PDB entry 3RK2 | X-ray diffraction, 2.20 A resolution | chains B and C of the 4 polymer chains in the assembly

== Chain B ==
Protein: Syntaxin-1A
From: Rattus norvegicus
UniProtKB: P32851 (STX1A_RAT); numbering as in UniProt (aligned over 191-253)
Amino-acid sequence (65 residues; row label = number of the first residue in the row):
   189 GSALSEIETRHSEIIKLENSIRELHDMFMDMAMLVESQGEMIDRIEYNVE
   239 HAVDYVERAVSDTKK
Not modelled in the structure: 189, 249-253
Construct notes: expression tag (189-190)
Bound ions: Ca2+ site 1: Glu228, Asp231 (shared with 1 residue of chain G); Ca2+ site 2: Asp231 (shared with 1 residue of chain G)
Curated features (UniProtKB/Swiss-Prot):
  - site: Lys253 (Microbial infection: Cleavage)
  - cross-link (Glycyl lysine isopeptide (Lys-Gly)): Lys252 (interchain with G-Cter in SUMO), Lys253 (interchain with G-Cter in SUMO)

== Chain C ==
Protein: Synaptosomal-associated protein 25
From: Homo sapiens
UniProtKB: P60880 (SNP25_HUMAN); residues 7-82 here = UniProt positions 7-82
Amino-acid sequence (81 residues; numbered 3 to 83; the number before each row is that of its first residue):
     3 GSHMMRNELEEMQRRADQLADESLESTRRMLQLVEESKDAGIRTLVMLDE
    53 QGEQLDRVEEGMNHINQDMKEAEKNLKDLGW
Not modelled in the structure: 3-6
Construct notes: expression tag (3-6, 83)
Bound ions: Ca2+ site 1 near Glu13 (its only coordinating residue here)

== Interface between chain B and chain C ==
Contacting residue pairs (54):
  Leu192(B) - Met14(C)  hydrophobic
  Leu192(B) - Arg17(C)
  Leu192(B) - Ala18(C)
  Ile195(B) - Ala18(C)
  Ile195(B) - Leu21(C)  hydrophobic
  Glu196(B) - Arg17(C)  salt bridge
  Glu196(B) - Leu21(C)
  His199(B) - Leu21(C)
  His199(B) - Glu24(C)  salt bridge
  His199(B) - Ser25(C)  hydrogen bond
  Ile202(B) - Ser25(C)
  Ile202(B) - Ser28(C)
  Ile202(B) - Met32(C)
  Leu205(B) - Met32(C)  hydrophobic
  Glu206(B) - Ser28(C)  hydrogen bond
  Glu206(B) - Arg31(C)  salt bridge
  Glu206(B) - Met32(C)
  Ile209(B) - Met32(C)  hydrophobic
  Ile209(B) - Leu35(C)  hydrophobic
  Ile209(B) - Val36(C)  hydrophobic
  Arg210(B) - Leu35(C)
  His213(B) - Leu35(C)
  His213(B) - Glu38(C)  salt bridge
  His213(B) - Ser39(C)
  Phe216(B) - Ser39(C)
  Phe216(B) - Ala42(C)
  Phe216(B) - Gly43(C)
  Met217(B) - Glu38(C)
  Met217(B) - Ala42(C)  hydrophobic
  Met219(B) - Thr46(C)
  Ala220(B) - Arg45(C)
  Ala220(B) - Thr46(C)
  Ala220(B) - Met49(C)
  Val223(B) - Thr46(C)
  Val223(B) - Met49(C)  hydrophobic
  Val223(B) - Leu50(C)  hydrophobic
  Val223(B) - Gln53(C)  hydrogen bond (backbone-side chain)
  Glu224(B) - Met49(C)
  Gly227(B) - Gln53(C)
  Ile230(B) - Gln53(C)
  Ile230(B) - Gln56(C)
  Asp231(B) - Gln56(C)
  Glu234(B) - Gln56(C)
  Glu234(B) - Arg59(C)  salt bridge
  Glu234(B) - Val60(C)
  Val237(B) - Val60(C)  hydrophobic
  Val237(B) - Met64(C)  hydrophobic
  Val241(B) - Gly63(C)
  Val241(B) - His66(C)
  Val244(B) - Asp70(C)
  Glu245(B) - His66(C)  salt bridge
  Glu245(B) - Asp70(C)
  Val248(B) - Asp70(C)
  Val248(B) - Glu73(C)
Other interface residues (no listed pair), chain B (31 interface residues in all): Arg198, Ile203, Leu212, Gln226, Ile233, Ala240
Other interface residues (no listed pair), chain C (34 interface residues in all): Ala22, Thr29, Leu57, Ile67, Met71, Ala74

== Summary ==
31 residues of chain B face 34 of chain C across their interface; the contacts include 3 hydrogen bonds and 6
salt bridges. Among the polar pairs are Glu196(B)-Arg17(C), His199(B)-Glu24(C) and Glu206(B)-Arg31(C).
Glu228(B) and Asp231(B) form the Ca2+ site 1.
Chain B is Syntaxin-1A (Rattus norvegicus) and chain C is Synaptosomal-associated protein 25 (Homo sapiens);
the structure, Truncated SNARE complex, was determined by X-ray diffraction together with 3RK3 and 3RL0 from
the same study.
